PDB entry 1RF1 | X-ray diffraction, 2.53 A resolution | chains B and C of the 5 polymer chains in the assembly

== Chain B ==
Name: Fibrinogen beta chain
From: Homo sapiens
Notes: fragment: Fibrinogen Bbeta Chain
Reference sequence: P02675 (FIBB_HUMAN); residues 149-461 here correspond to UniProt positions 179-491 (UniProt number = residue number + 30)
Amino-acid sequence (313 residues; row label = number of the first residue in the row):
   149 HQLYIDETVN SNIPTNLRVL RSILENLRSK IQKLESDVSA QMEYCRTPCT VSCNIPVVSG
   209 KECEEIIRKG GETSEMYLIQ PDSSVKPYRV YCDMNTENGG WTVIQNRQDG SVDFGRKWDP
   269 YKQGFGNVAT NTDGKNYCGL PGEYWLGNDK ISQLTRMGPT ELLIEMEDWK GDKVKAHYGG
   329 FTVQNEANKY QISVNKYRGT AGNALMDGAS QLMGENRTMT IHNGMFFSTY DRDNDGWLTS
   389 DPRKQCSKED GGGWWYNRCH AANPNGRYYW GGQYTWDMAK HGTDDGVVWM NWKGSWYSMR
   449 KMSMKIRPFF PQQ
Disordered / not traced: 149-160, 460-461
UniProt features mapped onto this chain:
  - glycosylation: Asn364 (N-linked (GlcNAc...) asparagine)
Cystine bridges: Cys201-Cys286, Cys211-Cys240, Cys394-Cys407
Glycans and other covalent adducts: glycan linked to Asn364
Metal / ion sites: Ca2+: Asp381, Asp383, Trp385

== Chain C ==
Name: Fibrinogen gamma chain
From: Homo sapiens
Notes: fragment: Fibrinogen gamma chain
Reference sequence: P02679 (FIBG_HUMAN); residues 96-406 here correspond to UniProt positions 122-432 (UniProt number = residue number + 26)
Amino-acid sequence (311 residues; row label = number of the first residue in the row):
    96 YEASILTHDS SIRYLQEIYN SNNQKIVNLK EKVAQLAAQC QEPCKDTVQI HDITGKDCQD
   156 IANKGAKQSG LYFIKPLKAN QQFLVYCEID GSGNGWTVFQ KRLDGSVDFK KNWIQYKEGF
   216 GHLSPTGTTE FWLGNEKIHL ISTQSAIPYA LRVELEDWNG RTSTADYAMF KVGPEADKYR
   276 LTYAYFAGGD AGDAFDGFDF GDDPSDKFFT SHNGMQFSTW DNDNDKFEGN CAEQDGSGWW
   336 MNKCHAGHLN GVYYQGGTYS KASTPNGYDN GIIWATWKTR WYSMKKTTMK IIPFNRLTIG
   396 EGQQHHLGGA K
Disordered / not traced: 394-406
Sequence notes: engineered mutation Ala132 (Glu158 in P02679)
UniProt features mapped onto this chain:
  - region: Thr374 to Glu396 (Gamma-chain polymerization, binding amino end of another fibrin alpha chain), Gly397 to Lys406 (Platelet aggregation and Staphylococcus clumping)
  - binding site (Ca(2+)): Asp318, Asp320, Phe322, Gly324
  - glycosylation: Asn308 (N-linked (GlcNAc...) asparagine)
  - cross-link: Gln398 (Isoglutamyl lysine isopeptide (Gln-Lys) (interchain with K-432)), Lys406 (Isoglutamyl lysine isopeptide (Lys-Gln) (interchain with Q-424))
Cystine bridges: Cys153-Cys182, Cys326-Cys339
Metal / ion sites: Ca2+: Asp318, Asp320, Phe322, Gly324

== How chain B and chain C interact ==
Disulfides between the chains: Cys197(B)-Cys139(C)
Residue-residue contacts (81; chain B residue first):
  Pro162(B) with Glu97(C)
  Leu165(B) with Ser106(C)
  Arg166(B) with Tyr96(C), hydrogen bond (side chain-backbone); Glu97(C), salt bridge
  Leu168(B) with Leu110(C), hydrophobic
  Arg169(B) with Tyr109(C); Leu110(C)
  Leu172(B) with Leu110(C); Ile113(C), hydrophobic; Tyr114(C), hydrophobic; Asn117(C)
  Glu173(B) with Tyr109(C), hydrogen bond
  Arg176(B) with Tyr109(C); Ile113(C); Asn117(C); Lys120(C)
  Ile179(B) with Asn117(C); Lys120(C); Ile121(C), hydrophobic
  Leu182(B) with Leu124(C), hydrophobic
  Glu183(B) with Leu124(C)
  Val186(B) with Lys127(C)
  Ser187(B) with Lys127(C)
  Gln189(B) with Leu131(C)
  Met190(B) with Gln130(C); Leu131(C), hydrophobic; Gln134(C)
  Cys193(B) with Gln134(C); Cys135(C), hydrogen bond
  Cys197(B) with Cys139(C), disulfide; Lys140(C), hydrogen bond (backbone-backbone)
  Thr198(B) with Cys139(C); Lys140(C)
  Val199(B) with Lys140(C), hydrogen bond (backbone-backbone); Asp141(C); Thr142(C), hydrogen bond (backbone-backbone)
  Ser200(B) with Asp141(C); Thr142(C), hydrogen bond
  Cys201(B) with Asp141(C), hydrogen bond (backbone-side chain); Val143(C)
  Asn202(B) with Val143(C); His217(C); Leu218(C); Ser219(C); Pro220(C); Thr224(C)
  Ile203(B) with Ile145(C), hydrophobic; Leu179(C), hydrophobic; His217(C); Leu218(C), hydrogen bond (backbone-backbone)
  Pro204(B) with Gly216(C); His217(C)
  Val205(B) with Gly214(C); Phe215(C); Gly216(C), hydrogen bond (backbone-backbone); Phe226(C), hydrophobic; Trp227(C); Leu228(C); Lys232(C)
  Val206(B) with Gly214(C)
  Arg216(B) with Ile209(C)
  Lys217(B) with Ile209(C); Glu213(C), salt bridge
  Gly218(B) with Gln210(C), hydrogen bond (backbone-side chain)
  Glu220(B) with Gln210(C)
  Glu223(B) with His217(C), salt bridge
  Leu226(B) with Phe168(C), hydrophobic
  Gln228(B) with Gln176(C); Gln177(C), hydrogen bond
  Ser231(B) with Gln176(C)
  Pro235(B) with Phe168(C), hydrophobic; Gln177(C)
  Arg237(B) with Asp141(C), salt bridge; Val143(C)
  Asp261(B) with Gln136(C)
  Arg264(B) with Gln136(C), hydrogen bond (side chain-backbone)
  Gly274(B) with Pro138(C)
  Asn275(B) with Pro138(C); Cys139(C), hydrogen bond (side chain-backbone)
  Asn284(B) with Thr224(C)
  Tyr285(B) with His217(C)
Also at the interface, not in a pair above, chain B (45 interface residues in all): Leu175, Lys209, Met224
Also at the interface, not in a pair above, chain C (47 interface residues in all): His103, Val128, Glu137, Leu166

== In short ==
45 residues of chain B and 47 residues of chain C are in contact, with 1 disulfide bond, 14 hydrogen bonds and
4 salt bridges. Among the polar pairs are Arg166(B)-Glu97(C), Lys217(B)-Glu213(C) and Glu223(B)-His217(C).
Curated annotation (UniProt) lists 4 Ca2+-binding residues on chain C.
Here chain B is Fibrinogen beta chain and chain C is Fibrinogen gamma chain, both from Homo sapiens. Entry
1RF1 (Crystal Structure of Fragment D of gammaE132A Fibrinogen with the Peptide Ligand Gly-His-Arg-Pro-amide)
was determined by X-ray diffraction, deposited together with 1RF0.
